7WKL - chains A and C of the 4 polymer chains in the assembly; structure by X-ray diffraction, 1.88 A resolution.

== Chain A (and C) ==
Protein: Amidohydrolase 2
Source organism: Aspergillus oryzae
Notes: chain C of this document is another copy of the same molecule, construct and numbering; everything in this record applies to it too
UniProtKB: A0A1S9DW14 (A0A1S9DW14_ASPOZ); residues 1-338 here = UniProt positions 1-338
Chain sequence (339 residues; row label = number of the first residue in the row; numbering starts at 0):
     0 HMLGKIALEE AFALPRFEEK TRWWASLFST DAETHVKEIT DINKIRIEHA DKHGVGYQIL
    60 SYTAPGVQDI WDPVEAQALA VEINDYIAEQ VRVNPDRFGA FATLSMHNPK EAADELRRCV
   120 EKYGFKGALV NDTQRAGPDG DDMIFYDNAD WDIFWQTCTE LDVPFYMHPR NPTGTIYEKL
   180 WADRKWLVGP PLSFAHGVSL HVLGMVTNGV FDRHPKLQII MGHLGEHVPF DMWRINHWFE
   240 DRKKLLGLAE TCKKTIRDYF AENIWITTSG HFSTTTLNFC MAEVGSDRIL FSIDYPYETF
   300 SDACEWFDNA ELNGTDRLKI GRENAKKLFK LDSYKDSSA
Differences from the reference sequence: expression tag (0); engineered mutation Tyr296 (Phe in A0A1S9DW14)
Bound ions: Mg2+: Glu8, Asp293 (together with catechol)
Residues lining bound ligands: catechol (CAQ): Glu8, Trp23, Phe27, Ala63, His167, Pro189, Phe193, Asp293, Tyr296

== Interface between chain A and chain C ==
Contacting residue pairs - 6 pairs, chain A then chain C:
  Ser272(A) with Glu310(C), hydrogen bond
  Thr274(A) with Asn277(C), hydrogen bond; Glu310(C)
  Asn277(A) with Thr274(C), hydrogen bond
  Glu310(A) with Ser272(C), hydrogen bond; Thr274(C)
Other interface residues (no listed pair), chain A (6 interface residues in all): Thr273, Thr275
Other interface residues (no listed pair), chain C (6 interface residues in all): Thr273, Thr275

== Overview ==
The chain A/chain C interface involves 6 residues from each chain, with 4 hydrogen bonds. Polar contacts
include Ser272(A)-Glu310(C) and Thr274(A)-Asn277(C). Chain A binds catechol. Glu8(A) and Asp293(A) coordinate
Mg2+.
Chain A and chain C are both Amidohydrolase 2 (Aspergillus oryzae); the structure, Crystal structure of
dihydroxybenzoate decarboxylase mutant F296Y from Aspergillus oryzae in complex with catechol, was determined
by X-ray diffraction (same publication as 7WKM and 7WMB).
